4JMH - chains A and B; structure by X-ray diffraction, 2.41 A resolution.

== Chain A ==
Protein: Clamp Shc1_pY239/240
From: synthetic construct
Chain sequence (202 residues; row label = number of the first residue in the row):
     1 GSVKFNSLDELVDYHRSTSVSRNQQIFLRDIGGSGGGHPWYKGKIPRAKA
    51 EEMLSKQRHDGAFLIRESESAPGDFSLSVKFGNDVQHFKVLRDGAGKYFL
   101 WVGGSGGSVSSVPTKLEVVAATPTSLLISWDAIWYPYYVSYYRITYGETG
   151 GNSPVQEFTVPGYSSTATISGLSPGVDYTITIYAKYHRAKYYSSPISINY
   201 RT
Unresolved in the structure: 33-34

== Chain B ==
Protein: SHC-transforming protein 1
From: Homo sapiens
Reference sequence: P29353 (SHC1_HUMAN); residues 234-246 here correspond to UniProt positions 344-356 (UniProt number = residue number + 110)
Chain sequence (13 residues; row label = number of the first residue in the row):
   234 PPDHQYYNDFPGK
Unresolved in the structure: 234-236, 245-246
Modified residues: Tyr239 (o-phosphotyrosine; PTR); Tyr240 (o-phosphotyrosine; PTR)
Curated features (UniProtKB/Swiss-Prot):
  - modified residue (Phosphotyrosine): Tyr239, Tyr240

== Interface between chain A and chain B ==
Pairs across the interface (37):
  Ser21(A) - Tyr240(B)
  Arg22(A) - Tyr240(B)
  Asn23(A) - Tyr240(B)
  Arg47(A) - His237(B)
  Arg47(A) - Gln238(B)  hydrogen bond (side chain-backbone)
  Arg47(A) - Tyr239(B)
  Arg66(A) - Tyr239(B)
  Ser68(A) - Tyr239(B)
  Glu69(A) - Tyr239(B)
  Ser70(A) - His237(B)
  Ser70(A) - Tyr239(B)
  Ser76(A) - Tyr239(B)
  Phe81(A) - Tyr240(B)
  Gln86(A) - Tyr240(B)
  His87(A) - Tyr239(B)
  His87(A) - Tyr240(B)  hydrogen bond (backbone-backbone)
  Phe88(A) - Tyr239(B)
  Phe88(A) - Tyr240(B)
  Phe88(A) - Asn241(B)
  Lys89(A) - Tyr239(B)
  Lys89(A) - Asn241(B)  hydrogen bond (backbone-side chain)
  Leu91(A) - Phe243(B)  hydrophobic
  Leu100(A) - Asn241(B)  hydrogen bond (backbone-side chain)
  Trp101(A) - Tyr240(B)
  Trp101(A) - Asn241(B)
  Val102(A) - Phe243(B)  hydrophobic
  Tyr137(A) - Pro244(B)
  Tyr138(A) - Asn241(B)
  Tyr138(A) - Asp242(B)
  Tyr138(A) - Phe243(B)
  Val139(A) - Pro244(B)
  Ser140(A) - Pro244(B)
  His187(A) - Phe243(B)  hydrogen bond (side chain-backbone)
  His187(A) - Pro244(B)
  Arg188(A) - Gln238(B)
  Arg188(A) - Tyr239(B)  hydrogen bond (side chain-backbone)
  Arg188(A) - Asp242(B)  salt bridge
Also at the interface, not in a pair above, chain A (25 interface residues in all): Gln24

== Summary ==
Chain A and chain B form an interface of 25 and 8 residues respectively, with 6 hydrogen bonds and 1 salt
bridge. Polar contacts include Arg188(A)-Asp242(B), Arg47(A)-Gln238(B) and Lys89(A)-Asn241(B).
Chain A is Clamp Shc1_pY239/240 (synthetic construct) and chain B is SHC-transforming protein 1 (Homo
sapiens); the structure, Crystal structure of synthetic protein in complex with double pY peptide, was
determined by X-ray diffraction, deposited together with 4JMG.
